4CCM - chains A and B of the 4 polymer chains in the assembly; structure by X-ray diffraction, 2.51 A resolution.

Chain A (and B):
Name: Bifunctional lysine-specific demethylase and histidyl-hydroxylase NO66
Source organism: Homo sapiens
Notes: EC 1.14.11.-, 1.14.11.27; fragment: catalytic domain, residues 183-641; chain B of this document is another copy of the same molecule, construct and numbering; everything in this record applies to it too
UniProt: Q9H6W3 (NO66_HUMAN); numbering as in UniProt (aligned over 183-641)
Amino-acid sequence (467 residues; each row starts with the number of its first residue):
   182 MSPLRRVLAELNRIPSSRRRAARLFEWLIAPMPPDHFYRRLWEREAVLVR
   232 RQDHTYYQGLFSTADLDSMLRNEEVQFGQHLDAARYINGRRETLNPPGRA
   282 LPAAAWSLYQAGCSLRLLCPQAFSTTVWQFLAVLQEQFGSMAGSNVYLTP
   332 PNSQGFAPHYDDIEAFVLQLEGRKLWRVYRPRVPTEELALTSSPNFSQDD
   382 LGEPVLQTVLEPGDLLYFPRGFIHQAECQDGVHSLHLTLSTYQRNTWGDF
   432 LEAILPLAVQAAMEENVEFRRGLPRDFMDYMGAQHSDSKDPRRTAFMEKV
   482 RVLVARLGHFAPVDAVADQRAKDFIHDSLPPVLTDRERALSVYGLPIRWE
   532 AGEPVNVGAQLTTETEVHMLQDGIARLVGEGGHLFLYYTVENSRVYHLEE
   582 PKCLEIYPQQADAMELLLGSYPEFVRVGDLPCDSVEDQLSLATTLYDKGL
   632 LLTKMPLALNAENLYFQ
Unresolved in the structure: 532, 640-648 (chain B: 641-648)
Construct notes: expression tag (182, 642-648)
UniProt features mapped onto this chain:
  - binding site (Fe cation): His-340, Asp-342, His-405
Metal / ion sites: Mn2+: His-340, Asp-342, His-405 (together with N-oxalylglycine)
Residues lining bound ligands: N-oxalylglycine (OGA): Tyr-328, Thr-330, Gly-336, Phe-337, His-340, Asp-342, Val-348, Lys-355, Trp-357, His-405, Ala-407, His-417, Thr-419
Reported in the primary citation:
  - binding site for N-oxalylglycine: Lys-355, His-417, Thr-419
  - mutagenesis - Y577A: decreased catalytic activity with 60S ribosomal protein L8
  - self-association interface (contacts with another copy of this molecule); pairs are residue here / residue on that copy: Asn-426/Leu-454 (backbone contact), Trp-428/Val-481 (hydrophobic contact), Trp-428/Leu-484 (hydrophobic contact), Trp-428/Phe-477 (hydrophobic contact), Trp-428/Pro-455 (hydrophobic contact), Trp-428/Lys-480 (cation-pi contact), Trp-428/Arg-452 (backbone contact), Gly-429/Phe-450 (backbone contact), Arg-474/Asp-495 (salt bridge)
  - contacts within the chain: Trp-428/Phe-431 (hydrophobic contact), Trp-428/Leu-432 (hydrophobic contact)

Chain A / chain B interface:
Pairs across the interface (147):
  Arg-199(A) with Asp-460(B), salt bridge
  Tyr-219(A) with Arg-456(B)
  Glu-224(A) with Arg-452(B); Gly-453(B), hydrogen bond (side chain-backbone)
  Gln-318(A) with Arg-456(B), hydrogen bond (backbone-side chain)
  Phe-319(A) with Arg-456(B)
  Gly-320(A) with Arg-456(B)
  Pro-365(A) with Arg-451(B), hydrogen bond (backbone-side chain)
  Thr-366(A) with Glu-445(B)
  Glu-368(A) with Val-448(B); Arg-451(B), hydrogen bond (backbone-side chain)
  Leu-369(A) with Arg-451(B), hydrogen bond (backbone-side chain); Arg-452(B)
  Leu-371(A) with Met-444(B), hydrophobic; Arg-451(B)
  Arg-401(A) with Arg-451(B), hydrogen bond (side chain-backbone); Arg-452(B); Gly-453(B)
  Tyr-423(A) with Gly-453(B); Leu-454(B), hydrogen bond (side chain-backbone); Pro-455(B), hydrogen bond (side chain-backbone); Arg-456(B), hydrogen bond (side chain-backbone)
  Asn-426(A) with Gly-453(B); Leu-454(B), hydrogen bond (backbone-backbone)
  Thr-427(A) with Met-444(B); Phe-450(B), hydrogen bond (side chain-backbone); Arg-451(B); Arg-452(B); Gly-453(B); Leu-454(B)
  Trp-428(A) with Phe-450(B); Arg-452(B), hydrogen bond (backbone-backbone); Gly-453(B); Leu-454(B), hydrophobic; Pro-455(B); Phe-477(B), hydrophobic; Lys-480(B); Val-481(B), hydrophobic; Leu-484(B), hydrophobic
  Gly-429(A) with Val-440(B); Met-444(B); Phe-450(B), hydrogen bond (backbone-backbone)
  Asp-430(A) with Met-444(B)
  Phe-431(A) with Leu-454(B), hydrophobic; Phe-477(B), hydrophobic
  Leu-432(A) with Val-440(B), hydrophobic; Phe-450(B), hydrophobic
  Glu-433(A) with Val-440(B); Gln-441(B); Met-444(B)
  Leu-436(A) with Leu-436(B); Val-440(B), hydrophobic; Leu-488(B), hydrophobic
  Val-440(A) with Gly-429(B); Leu-432(B), hydrophobic; Leu-436(B), hydrophobic
  Gln-441(A) with Glu-433(B)
  Met-444(A) with Leu-371(B), hydrophobic; Arg-425(B); Thr-427(B); Gly-429(B); Asp-430(B); Glu-433(B)
  Glu-445(A) with Thr-366(B)
  Val-448(A) with Glu-368(B)
  Phe-450(A) with Thr-427(B), hydrogen bond (backbone-side chain); Trp-428(B); Gly-429(B), hydrogen bond (backbone-backbone); Leu-432(B), hydrophobic
  Arg-451(A) with Pro-365(B), hydrogen bond (side chain-backbone); Thr-366(B); Glu-368(B), hydrogen bond (side chain-backbone); Leu-369(B), hydrogen bond (side chain-backbone); Leu-371(B); Arg-401(B), hydrogen bond (backbone-side chain); Thr-427(B)
  Arg-452(A) with Glu-224(B); Leu-369(B); Arg-401(B); Thr-427(B); Trp-428(B), hydrogen bond (backbone-backbone)
  Gly-453(A) with Glu-224(B), hydrogen bond (backbone-side chain); Arg-401(B); Tyr-423(B); Asn-426(B); Thr-427(B); Trp-428(B)
  Leu-454(A) with Tyr-423(B), hydrogen bond (backbone-side chain); Asn-426(B), hydrogen bond (backbone-backbone); Thr-427(B); Trp-428(B), hydrophobic; Phe-431(B), hydrophobic; Arg-501(B)
  Pro-455(A) with Tyr-423(B), hydrogen bond (backbone-side chain); Trp-428(B)
  Arg-456(A) with Tyr-219(B); Gln-318(B), hydrogen bond (side chain-backbone); Phe-319(B); Gly-320(B); Tyr-423(B), hydrogen bond (backbone-side chain)
  Met-459(A) with Gly-320(B); Ala-502(B), hydrophobic; Phe-505(B), hydrophobic; Arg-557(B), hydrogen bond (backbone-side chain)
  Asp-460(A) with Arg-199(B), salt bridge
  Met-462(A) with Ala-498(B), hydrophobic; Arg-557(B), hydrogen bond (backbone-side chain)
  Gly-463(A) with Asp-495(B), hydrogen bond (backbone-side chain); Ala-498(B); Asp-499(B)
  Ala-464(A) with Asp-495(B); Asp-499(B), hydrogen bond (backbone-side chain)
  Gln-465(A) with Glu-596(B); Leu-599(B)
  Ser-467(A) with Asp-495(B)
  Arg-474(A) with Asp-495(B), salt bridge
  Phe-477(A) with Trp-428(B), hydrophobic; Phe-431(B), hydrophobic
  Met-478(A) with Val-494(B), hydrophobic
  Lys-480(A) with Trp-428(B)
  Val-481(A) with Trp-428(B), hydrophobic; Val-494(B), hydrophobic
  Arg-482(A) with Gly-489(B)
  Leu-484(A) with Trp-428(B), hydrophobic
  Val-485(A) with Leu-432(B), hydrophobic; Val-485(B); Leu-488(B), hydrophobic
  Leu-488(A) with Leu-436(B), hydrophobic; Val-485(B), hydrophobic
  Gly-489(A) with Arg-482(B); Val-485(B)
  Val-494(A) with Met-462(B), hydrophobic; Phe-477(B), hydrophobic
  Asp-495(A) with Met-462(B); Gly-463(B), hydrogen bond (side chain-backbone); Ala-464(B); Ser-467(B); Arg-474(B), salt bridge
  Ala-498(A) with Met-462(B), hydrophobic
  Asp-499(A) with Gly-463(B); Ala-464(B), hydrogen bond (side chain-backbone)
  Arg-501(A) with Leu-454(B)
  Ala-502(A) with Met-459(B), hydrophobic
  Phe-505(A) with Met-459(B), hydrophobic
  Arg-557(A) with Met-459(B), hydrogen bond (side chain-backbone); Met-462(B), hydrogen bond (side chain-backbone)
  Glu-596(A) with Gln-465(B)
Also at the interface, not in a pair above, chain A (68 interface residues in all): Arg-225, Ala-370, Arg-425, Glu-449, Phe-458, His-466, Ala-486, Leu-599
Also at the interface, not in a pair above, chain B (67 interface residues in all): Ala-370, Glu-449, Phe-458, Met-478, Ala-486, Ala-492

In short:
The interface between chain A and chain B involves 68 residues on one side and 67 on the other; the contacts
include 34 hydrogen bonds and 4 salt bridges. Polar pairs include Arg-199(A)/Asp-460(B), Arg-474(A)/Asp-495(B)
and Glu-224(A)/Gly-453(B). The paper reports a binding site for N-oxalylglycine at Lys-355(A), His-417(A) and
Thr-419(A); Y577A of chain A reduces catalytic activity with 60S ribosomal protein L8.
Chain A and chain B are both Bifunctional lysine-specific demethylase and histidyl-hydroxylase NO66 (Homo
sapiens); the structure, 60S ribosomal protein L8 histidine hydroxylase (NO66) in complex with Mn(II),
N-oxalylglycine (NOG) and 60S ribosomal ..., was determined by X-ray diffraction (same publication as 4BXF,
4CCN, 4CCO and 4CUG).
